8TKC - chains C and D of the 12 polymer chains in the assembly; structure by electron microscopy, 3.10 A resolution.

[Chain C]
Molecule: BG505 DS-SOSIP Surface protein gp120
From: Human immunodeficiency virus 1
UniProt: Q2N0S5 (Q2N0S5_9HIV1); the construct lacks a stretch of the UniProt sequence and is renumbered around it, so the offset changes along the chain: 31-141 = UniProt 30-140; 150-184 = UniProt 141-175; 189-309 = UniProt 188-308; 312-321 = UniProt 309-318; 2 more segments
Sequence (481 residues; numbered 31 to 513 plus 13 insertion-coded residues; 15 numbers in that range are skipped by the numbering (no residue carries them; nothing is unmodelled there); the number before each row is that of its first residue; a row labelled like 184A-184L holds insertion residues (184A, then the next letters in order)):
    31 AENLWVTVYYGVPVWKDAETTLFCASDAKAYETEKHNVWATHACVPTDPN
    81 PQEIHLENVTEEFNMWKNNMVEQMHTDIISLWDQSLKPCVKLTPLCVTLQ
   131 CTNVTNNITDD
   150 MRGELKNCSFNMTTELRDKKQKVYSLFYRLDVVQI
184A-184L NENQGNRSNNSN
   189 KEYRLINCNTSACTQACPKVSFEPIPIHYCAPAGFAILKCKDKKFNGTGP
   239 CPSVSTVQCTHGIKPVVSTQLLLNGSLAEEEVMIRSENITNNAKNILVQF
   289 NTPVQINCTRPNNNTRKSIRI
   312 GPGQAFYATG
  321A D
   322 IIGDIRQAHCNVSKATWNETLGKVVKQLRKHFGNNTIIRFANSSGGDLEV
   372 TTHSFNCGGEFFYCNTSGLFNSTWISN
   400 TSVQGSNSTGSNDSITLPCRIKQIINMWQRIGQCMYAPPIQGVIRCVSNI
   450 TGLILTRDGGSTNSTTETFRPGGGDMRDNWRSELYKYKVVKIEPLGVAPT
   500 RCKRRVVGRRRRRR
Unresolved in the structure: 58-65, 184A-184L, 400-409, 504-513
Disulfides: Cys-54/Cys-74, Cys-119/Cys-205, Cys-126/Cys-196, Cys-131/Cys-157, Cys-201/Cys-433, Cys-218/Cys-247, Cys-228/Cys-239, Cys-296/Cys-331, Cys-378/Cys-445, Cys-385/Cys-418
Glycans and other covalent adducts: N-acetylglucosamine (NAG) linked to Asn-88, Asn-133, Asn-156, Asn-160, Asn-197, Asn-234, Asn-262, Asn-276, Asn-295, Asn-301, Asn-332, Asn-363, Asn-386, Asn-392, Asn-448
Differences from the reference sequence: engineered mutation Cys-201 (Ile200 in Q2N0S5), Asn-332 (Thr330 in Q2N0S5), Cys-433 (Ala430 in Q2N0S5), Cys-501 (Ala498 in Q2N0S5), Arg-509 (Glu506 in Q2N0S5), Arg-510 (Lys507 in Q2N0S5); insertion (512-513)

[Chain D]
Molecule: BG505 DS-SOSIP Transmembrane protein gp41
From: Human immunodeficiency virus 1
UniProt: Q2N0S5 (Q2N0S5_9HIV1); residues 512-664 here correspond to UniProt positions 509-661 (UniProt number = residue number - 3)
Sequence (153 residues; each row starts with the number of its first residue):
   512 AVGIGAVFLGFLGAAGSTMGAASMTLTVQARNLLSGIVQQQSNLLRAPEA
   562 QQHLLKLTVWGIKQLQARVLAVERYLRDQQLLGIWGCSGKLICCTNVPWN
   612 SSWSNRNLSEIWDNMTWLQWDKEISNYTQIIYGLLEESQNQQEKNEQDLL
   662 ALD
Unresolved in the structure: 547-568, 664
Disulfides: Cys-598/Cys-604
Differences from the reference sequence: engineered mutation Pro-559 (Ile556 in Q2N0S5), Cys-605 (Thr602 in Q2N0S5)

[Interface between chain C and chain D]
Inter-chain disulfides: Cys-501(C)/Cys-605(D)
Residue-residue contacts - 74 pairs, chain C then chain D:
  Leu-34(C) with Pro-609(D); Trp-610(D), hydrogen bond (backbone-backbone); Leu-619(D), hydrophobic
  Trp-35(C) with Asn-607(D); Val-608(D); Pro-609(D); Trp-610(D)
  Val-36(C) with Thr-606(D), hydrogen bond (backbone-side chain); Val-608(D), hydrogen bond (backbone-backbone); Trp-610(D), hydrophobic; Trp-614(D), hydrophobic; Ile-642(D), hydrophobic
  Thr-37(C) with Cys-604(D); Cys-605(D)
  Val-38(C) with Trp-596(D), hydrophobic; Leu-602(D); Ile-603(D); Cys-604(D), hydrogen bond (backbone-backbone)
  Tyr-39(C) with Leu-602(D); Ile-603(D), hydrophobic; Trp-623(D); Trp-628(D), hydrophobic
  Tyr-40(C) with Leu-537(D); Asp-589(D); Gln-590(D); Leu-593(D), hydrophobic; Leu-602(D), hydrogen bond (backbone-backbone)
  Gly-41(C) with Leu-537(D); Gln-540(D)
  Val-42(C) with Trp-628(D)
  Pro-43(C) with Leu-523(D), hydrophobic; Ala-525(D); Ala-526(D), hydrophobic; Trp-628(D)
  Val-44(C) with Trp-628(D), hydrophobic; Asp-632(D)
  Trp-45(C) with Leu-523(D), hydrophobic; Ala-526(D), hydrophobic
  Lys-46(C) with Asp-632(D), salt bridge
  Leu-52(C) with Trp-571(D)
  Phe-53(C) with Gln-575(D)
  Ile-84(C) with Gly-521(D)
  Leu-86(C) with Leu-523(D)
  Glu-87(C) with Gly-527(D)
  Asn-88(C) with Gly-527(D)
  Val-89(C) with Ala-526(D), hydrophobic; Gly-527(D)
  Gln-103(C) with Trp-571(D)
  Asp-107(C) with Trp-571(D)
  Ala-221(C) with Leu-544(D); Leu-545(D)
  Gly-222(C) with Asn-543(D)
  Ile-491(C) with Leu-523(D), hydrophobic; Arg-585(D), hydrogen bond (backbone-side chain)
  Pro-493(C) with Asp-589(D)
  Leu-494(C) with Trp-596(D), hydrophobic; Tyr-643(D)
  Val-496(C) with Trp-628(D); Trp-631(D), hydrogen bond (backbone-side chain)
  Ala-497(C) with Trp-623(D), hydrophobic; Trp-628(D), hydrophobic
  Pro-498(C) with Trp-610(D); Trp-623(D), hydrogen bond (backbone-side chain); Trp-631(D)
  Thr-499(C) with Trp-623(D)
  Cys-501(C) with Cys-605(D), disulfide
  Lys-502(C) with Thr-606(D); Asn-607(D), hydrogen bond
  Arg-503(C) with Trp-596(D), hydrogen bond (side chain-backbone); Cys-605(D); Thr-606(D), hydrogen bond (backbone-backbone); Asn-607(D); Gln-650(D), hydrogen bond; Gln-653(D)
Other interface residues (no listed pair), chain C (40 interface residues in all): Thr-51, Ala-224, Thr-244, Lys-490, Gly-495, Arg-500
Other interface residues (no listed pair), chain D (51 interface residues in all): Phe-522, Gly-524, Ala-533, Ser-534, Ala-541, Ser-546, Lys-574, Ala-578, Ala-582, Tyr-586, Leu-592, Gly-597, Ile-622, Leu-629, Leu-646

[In short]
40 residues of chain C and 51 residues of chain D are in contact, with 1 disulfide bond, 12 hydrogen bonds and
1 salt bridge. Among the polar pairs are Lys-46(C)/Asp-632(D), Val-36(C)/Thr-606(D) and Ile-491(C)/Arg-585(D).
Here chain C is BG505 DS-SOSIP Surface protein gp120 and chain D is BG505 DS-SOSIP Transmembrane protein gp41,
both from Human immunodeficiency virus 1. Entry 8TKC (CRYO-EM STRUCTURE OF HIV-1 BG505DS-SOSIP.664 ENV TRIMER
BOUND TO DJ85-b.01 FAB) was determined by electron microscopy, deposited together with 8TDX, 8TE7, 8TJR, 8TJS,
8TL2, 8TL4 and 5 further entries.
